8E4Q - chains A and D of the 4 polymer chains in the assembly; structure by electron microscopy, 3.51 A resolution.

Chain A (and D):
Protein: Transient receptor potential cation channel subfamily M member 8
Source organism: Ficedula albicollis
Notes: chain D of this document is another copy of the same molecule, construct and numbering; everything in this record applies to it too
Reference sequence: U3JD03 (U3JD03_FICAL); residues 1-1075 here correspond to UniProt positions 24-1098 (UniProt number = residue number + 23)
Chain sequence (1135 residues; each row starts with the number of its first residue; numbers below 1 keep their minus sign (Met-1 is residue -1)):
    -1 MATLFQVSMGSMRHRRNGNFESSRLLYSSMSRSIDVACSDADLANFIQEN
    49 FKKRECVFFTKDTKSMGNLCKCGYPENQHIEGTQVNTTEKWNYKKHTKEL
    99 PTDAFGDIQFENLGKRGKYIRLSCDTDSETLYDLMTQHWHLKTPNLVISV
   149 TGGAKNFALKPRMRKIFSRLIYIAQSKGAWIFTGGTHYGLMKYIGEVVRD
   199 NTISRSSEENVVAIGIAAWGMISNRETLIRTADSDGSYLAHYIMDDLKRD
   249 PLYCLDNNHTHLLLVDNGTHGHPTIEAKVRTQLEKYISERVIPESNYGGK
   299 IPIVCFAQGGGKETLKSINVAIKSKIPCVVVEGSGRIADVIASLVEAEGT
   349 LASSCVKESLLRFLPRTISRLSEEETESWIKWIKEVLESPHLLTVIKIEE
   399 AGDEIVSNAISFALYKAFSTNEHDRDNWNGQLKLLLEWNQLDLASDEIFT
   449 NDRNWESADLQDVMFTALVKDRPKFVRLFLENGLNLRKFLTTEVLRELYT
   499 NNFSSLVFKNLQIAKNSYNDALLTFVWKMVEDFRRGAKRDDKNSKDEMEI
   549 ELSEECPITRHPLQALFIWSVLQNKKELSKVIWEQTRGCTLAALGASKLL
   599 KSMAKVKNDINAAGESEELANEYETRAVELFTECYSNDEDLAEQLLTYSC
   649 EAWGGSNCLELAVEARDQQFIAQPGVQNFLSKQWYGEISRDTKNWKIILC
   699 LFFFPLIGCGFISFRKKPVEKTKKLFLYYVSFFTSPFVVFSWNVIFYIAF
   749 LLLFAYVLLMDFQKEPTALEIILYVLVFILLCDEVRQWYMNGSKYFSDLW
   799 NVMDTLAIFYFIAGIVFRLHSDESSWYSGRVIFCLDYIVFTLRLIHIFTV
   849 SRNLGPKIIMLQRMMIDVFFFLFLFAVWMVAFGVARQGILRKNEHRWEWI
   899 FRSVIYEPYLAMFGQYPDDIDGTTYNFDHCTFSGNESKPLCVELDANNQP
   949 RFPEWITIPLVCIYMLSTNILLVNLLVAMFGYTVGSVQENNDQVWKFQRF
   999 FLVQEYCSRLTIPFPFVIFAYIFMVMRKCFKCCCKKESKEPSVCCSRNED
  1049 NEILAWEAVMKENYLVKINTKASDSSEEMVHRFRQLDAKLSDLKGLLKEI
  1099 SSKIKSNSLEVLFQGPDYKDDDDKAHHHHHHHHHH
Not modelled in the structure: -1 to 39, 51-101, 109-114, 150-152, 227-235, 243-250, 307-308, 331-332, 344-350, 397-400, 534-554, 715-720, 915-947, 1027-1038, 1070-1075, 1104-1133
Sequence notes: expression tag (-1 to 0, 1076-1133); engineered mutation Ala535 (Phe558 in U3JD03), Asp538 (Tyr561 in U3JD03), Asp539 (Tyr562 in U3JD03)
Small-molecule neighbours: PIO ([(2R)-2-octanoyloxy-3-[oxidanyl-[(1R,2R,3S,4R,5R,6S)-2,3,6-tris(oxidanyl)-4,5-diphosphonooxy-cyclohexyl]oxy-phosphoryl]oxy-propyl] octanoate): Trp682, Arg688, Asn692, Ile696, Phe735, Phe738, Ser739, Ile743, Ser849, Leu852, Arg997, Tyr1004

How chain A and chain D interact:
Pairs across the interface (74):
  Asp198(A) - Val1057(D)
  Ser202(A) - Val1057(D)
  Pro363(A) - Asp450(D)
  Ile511(A) - Asp689(D)
  Ser515(A) - Asp689(D)
  Ser515(A) - Lys691(D)
  Tyr516(A) - Asp689(D)  hydrogen bond
  Val604(A) - Asp689(D)
  Lys605(A) - Asp689(D)  hydrogen bond (backbone-side chain)
  Asn606(A) - Asp689(D)
  Ile608(A) - Tyr633(D)  hydrophobic
  Ile608(A) - Glu637(D)
  Ile608(A) - Asn676(D)
  Asn609(A) - Tyr633(D)
  Asn609(A) - Ser634(D)
  Asp865(A) - Arg850(D)  salt bridge
  Phe868(A) - Arg850(D)
  Leu872(A) - Thr847(D)
  Trp876(A) - Leu840(D)
  Trp876(A) - Ile843(D)  hydrophobic
  Ala879(A) - Tyr835(D)  hydrophobic
  Ala879(A) - Thr839(D)
  Ala883(A) - Cys832(D)
  Ala883(A) - Ile836(D)  hydrophobic
  Gln885(A) - Leu757(D)
  Gly886(A) - Leu756(D)
  Gly886(A) - Leu757(D)
  Gly886(A) - Arg828(D)  hydrogen bond (backbone-side chain)
  Ile887(A) - Tyr825(D)  hydrogen bond (backbone-side chain)
  Ile887(A) - Val829(D)  hydrophobic
  Ile887(A) - Cys832(D)
  Arg889(A) - Arg828(D)  hydrogen bond (backbone-side chain)
  Lys890(A) - Arg828(D)
  Trp895(A) - Met758(D)  hydrophobic
  Ile898(A) - Leu757(D)  hydrophobic
  Ile898(A) - Met758(D)  hydrophobic
  Val902(A) - Leu757(D)  hydrophobic
  Arg949(A) - Leu908(D)
  Arg949(A) - Gln913(D)  hydrogen bond
  Phe950(A) - Tyr825(D)
  Glu952(A) - Tyr904(D)
  Ile954(A) - Tyr808(D)
  Ile954(A) - Leu833(D)  hydrophobic
  Ile956(A) - Ile903(D)  hydrophobic
  Ile956(A) - Tyr904(D)  hydrophobic
  Pro957(A) - Tyr808(D)
  Ile961(A) - Ile836(D)  hydrophobic
  Ile961(A) - Val837(D)  hydrophobic
  Met963(A) - Leu870(D)
  Leu964(A) - Leu797(D)  hydrophobic
  Leu964(A) - Trp798(D)  hydrophobic
  Leu964(A) - Met801(D)  hydrophobic
  Leu964(A) - Leu840(D)  hydrophobic
  Leu964(A) - Phe867(D)  hydrophobic
  Ser965(A) - Leu840(D)
  Asn967(A) - Phe867(D)
  Ile968(A) - Trp798(D)  hydrophobic
  Ile968(A) - Leu840(D)
  Ile968(A) - Ile843(D)  hydrophobic
  Val971(A) - Leu859(D)  hydrophobic
  Val971(A) - Met863(D)  hydrophobic
  Asn972(A) - Thr847(D)  hydrogen bond
  Leu974(A) - Met862(D)  hydrophobic
  Leu974(A) - Met977(D)  hydrophobic
  Val975(A) - Asn851(D)
  Val975(A) - Leu859(D)  hydrophobic
  Met977(A) - Met977(D)  hydrophobic
  Phe978(A) - Met858(D)
  Phe978(A) - Phe978(D)  hydrophobic
  Phe978(A) - Tyr980(D)
  Val982(A) - Pro854(D)
  Val982(A) - Lys855(D)
  Val982(A) - Met858(D)  hydrophobic
  Lys1103(A) - Ile1102(D)
Interface residues without a listed pair, chain A (65 interface residues in all): Asn154, Leu157, Pro159, Ile201, Gly333, Lys603, Asp607, Ile864, Val875, Val882, Pro951, Trp953, Thr955, Val959, Tyr962, Leu970, Gly979, Thr981, Asp1085, Lys1092
Interface residues without a listed pair, chain D (64 interface residues in all): Asn449, Asn452, Glu479, Asn480, Pro672, Arg688, Ala753, Ser826, His844, Phe846, Val866, Phe899, Tyr907, Phe911, Leu973, Ala1053, Trp1054, Leu1084, Leu1091

Summary:
65 residues of chain A and 64 residues of chain D are in contact; the contacts include 7 hydrogen bonds and 1
salt bridge. Polar contacts include Asp865(A)-Arg850(D), Tyr516(A)-Asp689(D) and Lys605(A)-Asp689(D). Bound to
chain A: compound PIO.
Chain A and chain D are both Transient receptor potential cation channel subfamily M member 8 (Ficedula
albicollis); the structure, The closed C0-state flycatcher TRPM8 structure in complex with PI(4,5)P2, was
determined by electron microscopy together with 8E4L, 8E4M, 8E4N, 8E4O and 8E4P from the same study.
